Entry 2QBY (X-ray diffraction, 3.35 A resolution); this record covers chains D and A of the 4 polymer chains in the assembly.

# Chain D
Molecule: 33-nt DNA strand
Sequence (33 nucleotides; row label = number of the first residue in the row):
     1 TGTAAATTTC CTACGTTTCA TCTGAAAATC TAG
Ligand contacts: spermidine (SPD): DC11, DT12, DA13, DC14

# Chain A
Molecule: Cell division control protein 6 homolog 1
Source organism: Sulfolobus solfataricus
UniProtKB: Q980N4 (CDC61_SULSO); numbering as in UniProt (aligned over 15-397)
Chain sequence (386 residues; each row starts with the number of its first residue):
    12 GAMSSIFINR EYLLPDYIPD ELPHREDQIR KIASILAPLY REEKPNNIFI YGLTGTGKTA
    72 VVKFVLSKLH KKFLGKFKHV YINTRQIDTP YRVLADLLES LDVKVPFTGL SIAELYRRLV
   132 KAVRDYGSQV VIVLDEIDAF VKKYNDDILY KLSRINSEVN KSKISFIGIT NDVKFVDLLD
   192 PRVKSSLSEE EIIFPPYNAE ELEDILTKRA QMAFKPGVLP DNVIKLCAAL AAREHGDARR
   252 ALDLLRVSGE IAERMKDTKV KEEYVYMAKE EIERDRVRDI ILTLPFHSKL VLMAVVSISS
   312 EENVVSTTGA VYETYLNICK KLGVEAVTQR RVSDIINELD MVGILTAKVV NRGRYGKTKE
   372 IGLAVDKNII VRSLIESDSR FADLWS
Not modelled in the structure: 12-16, 172-173, 311-315, 390-397
Differences from the reference sequence: expression tag (12-14)
Ion coordination: Mg2+ near Thr70 (its only coordinating residue here)
Ligand contacts: ADP (adenosine-5'-diphosphate): Leu25, Pro26, Asp27, Tyr28, Pro30, Glu32, Leu33, Pro34, Arg36, Leu64, Thr65, Gly66, Thr67, Gly68, Lys69, Thr70, Ala71, Tyr208, Ile216, Arg220, Ala249, Arg250, Leu253

# Interface between chain D and chain A
Contacting residue pairs (18):
  DA4(D) with Pro117(A), phosphate contact
  DA5(D) with Thr119(A), phosphate contact
  DT16(D) with Arg342(A), salt bridge to the phosphate
  DT17(D) with Val338(A), phosphate contact; Thr339(A), hydrogen bond to the phosphate; Arg342(A), phosphate contact
  DT18(D) with Thr339(A), base contact; Arg341(A), base contact
  DT23(D) with Lys368(A), base contact
  DG24(D) with Asn362(A), hydrogen bond to the sugar; Gly364(A), hydrogen bond to the base
  DA25(D) with Asn362(A), sugar contact; Gly364(A), base contact
  DA26(D) with Gly364(A), sugar contact; Arg365(A), hydrogen bond to the sugar
  DA27(D) with Arg365(A), sugar contact; Tyr366(A), phosphate contact
  DA28(D) with Arg365(A), salt bridge to the phosphate
Also at the interface, not in a pair above, chain D (13 interface residues in all): DC14, DG15
Also at the interface, not in a pair above, chain A (15 interface residues in all): Lys154, Ala337, Arg363, Gly367

# Summary
Chain D and chain A form an interface of 13 and 15 residues respectively; the contacts include 4 hydrogen
bonds and 2 salt bridges. Polar pairs include DG24(D)-Gly364(A), DG24(D)-Asn362(A) and DA26(D)-Arg365(A).
Chain D binds spermidine. Bound to chain A: ADP.
Chain D is a 33-nt DNA strand and chain A is Cell division control protein 6 homolog 1 (Sulfolobus
solfataricus); the structure, Crystal structure of a heterodimer of Cdc6/Orc1 initiators bound to origin DNA
(from S. solfataricus), was determined by X-ray diffraction.
